PDB entry 6PCR | electron microscopy, 2.50 A resolution | chains L and M of the 7 polymer chains in the assembly

== Chain L ==
Protein: 50S ribosomal protein L15
Organism: Escherichia coli
UniProtKB: A0A037Y8L6 (A0A037Y8L6_ECOLX); residue numbers follow UniProt; this construct covers 1-144
Amino-acid sequence (144 residues; row label = number of the first residue in the row):
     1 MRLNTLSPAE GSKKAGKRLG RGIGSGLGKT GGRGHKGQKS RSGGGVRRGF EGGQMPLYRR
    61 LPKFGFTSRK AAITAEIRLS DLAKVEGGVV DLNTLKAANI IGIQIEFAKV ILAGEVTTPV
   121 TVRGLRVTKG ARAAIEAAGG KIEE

== Chain M ==
Protein: 50S ribosomal protein L4
Organism: Escherichia coli
UniProtKB: D7Z9F6 (D7Z9F6_ECOLX); residues 1-201 here = UniProt positions 1-201
Amino-acid sequence (201 residues; numbered 1 to 201; the number before each row is that of its first residue):
     1 MELVLKDAQS ALTVSETTFG RDFNEALVHQ VVVAYAAGAR QGTRAQKTRA EVTGSGKKPW
    61 RQKGTGRARS GSIKSPIWRS GGVTFAARPQ DHSQKVNKKM YRGALKSILS ELVRQDRLIV
   121 VEKFSVEAPK TKLLAQKLKD MALEDVLIIT GELDENLFLA ARNLHKVDVR DATGIDPVSL
   181 IAFDKVVMTA DAVKQVEEML A

== Interface between chain L and chain M ==
Contacting residue pairs - 17 pairs, chain L then chain M:
  Met-1(L) with Phe-23(M), hydrophobic; Ile-108(M); Glu-111(M); Leu-112(M), hydrophobic; Gln-115(M); Arg-117(M), hydrogen bond (backbone-side chain); Ile-181(M)
  Arg-2(L) with Arg-117(M); Ile-181(M); Asp-184(M), salt bridge
  Leu-3(L) with Ile-181(M)
  Thr-5(L) with Glu-25(M)
  Leu-6(L) with Phe-23(M), hydrophobic; Glu-25(M)
  Ser-7(L) with Glu-25(M), hydrogen bond (backbone-side chain)
  Pro-8(L) with His-29(M)
  Ala-9(L) with Ala-26(M), hydrophobic
Other interface residues (no listed pair), chain L (9 interface residues in all): Lys-13
Other interface residues (no listed pair), chain M (15 interface residues in all): Val-28, Val-32, Val-178, Ala-182

== Summary ==
Chain L and chain M form an interface of 9 and 15 residues respectively, with 2 hydrogen bonds and 1 salt
bridge. Polar pairs include Arg-2(L)/Asp-184(M), Met-1(L)/Arg-117(M) and Ser-7(L)/Glu-25(M).
Here chain L is 50S ribosomal protein L15 and chain M is 50S ribosomal protein L4, both from Escherichia coli.
Entry 6PCR (E. coli 50S ribosome bound to compound 40o) was determined by electron microscopy together with
6PC5, 6PC6, 6PC7, 6PC8, 6PCH, 6PCQ and 3 further entries from the same study.
